PDB entry 7CYF | electron microscopy, 3.15 A resolution | chains A and D of the 6 polymer chains in the assembly

Chain A:
Name: Slr1512 protein
Organism: Synechocystis sp. PCC 6803 substr. Kazusa
UniProt: P73953 (P73953_SYNY3); residues 1-374 here = UniProt positions 1-374
Amino-acid sequence (374 residues; row label = number of the first residue in the row):
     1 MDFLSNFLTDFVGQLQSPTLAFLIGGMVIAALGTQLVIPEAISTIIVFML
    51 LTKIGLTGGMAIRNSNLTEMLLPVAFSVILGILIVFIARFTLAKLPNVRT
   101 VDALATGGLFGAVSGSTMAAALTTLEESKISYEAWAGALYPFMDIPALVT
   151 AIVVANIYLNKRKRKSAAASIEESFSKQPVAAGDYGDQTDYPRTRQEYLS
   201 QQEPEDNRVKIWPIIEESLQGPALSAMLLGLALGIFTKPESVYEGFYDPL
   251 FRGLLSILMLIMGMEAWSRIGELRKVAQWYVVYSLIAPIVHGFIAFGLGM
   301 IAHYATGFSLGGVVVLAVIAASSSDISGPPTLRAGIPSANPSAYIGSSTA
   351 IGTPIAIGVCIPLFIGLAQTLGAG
Unresolved in the structure: 168-207
Metal / ion sites: Na+: Phe-110, Gly-111, Ala-112, Ala-320, Ser-322
What the authors report for this chain:
  - Na+ coordination: Phe-110, Gly-111, Ala-112, Ala-320, Ser-322

Chain D:
Name: Membrane-associated protein slr1513
Organism: Synechocystis sp. PCC 6803 substr. Kazusa
UniProt: P73954 (Y1513_SYNY3); residues 1-110 here = UniProt positions 1-110
Amino-acid sequence (110 residues; row label = number of the first residue in the row):
     1 MAKPANKLVIVTEKILLKKIAKIIDESGAKGYTVMNTGGKGSRNVRSSGQ
    51 PNTSDIEANIKFEILTETREMAEEIADRVAVKYFNDYAGIIYICSAEVLY
   101 GHTFCGPEGC
Unresolved in the structure: 1
Disulfide bonds: Cys-105/Cys-110
Residues lining bound ligands:
  - adenosine monophosphate (AMP), molecule 1: Val-11, Gly-39, Lys-40, Gly-41, Ser-42, Arg-43, Arg-46, Asn-59, Ala-88, Gly-89, Ile-90
  - adenosine monophosphate (AMP), molecule 2: Lys-30, Gly-31, Tyr-32, Thr-33, Glu-63, Ile-64, Leu-65, Thr-103, Phe-104

How chain A and chain D interact:
Residue-residue contacts - 25 pairs, chain A then chain D:
  Val-37(A) with Thr-53(D)
  Ile-38(A) with Ser-54(D)
  Glu-40(A) with Gln-50(D), hydrogen bond; Ser-54(D)
  Ser-43(A) with Pro-51(D)
  Ile-261(A) with Pro-51(D), hydrophobic
  Met-264(A) with Thr-53(D)
  Glu-265(A) with Pro-51(D); Asn-52(D)
  Ser-268(A) with Asn-52(D)
  Arg-269(A) with Val-45(D); Arg-46(D); Asn-52(D), hydrogen bond
  Glu-272(A) with Val-45(D)
  Ile-326(A) with Gly-49(D)
  Pro-330(A) with Gly-49(D)
  Arg-333(A) with Glu-13(D), salt bridge; Ile-15(D); Asp-86(D), hydrogen bond (side chain-backbone); Tyr-87(D), hydrogen bond (backbone-side chain)
  Ala-334(A) with Lys-19(D); Tyr-87(D)
  Pro-337(A) with Asp-86(D)
  Pro-341(A) with Val-45(D), hydrophobic
  Ile-345(A) with Ser-47(D)
Other interface residues (no listed pair), chain A (20 interface residues in all): Pro-39, Pro-329, Ser-338

In short:
Chain A and chain D form an interface of 20 and 14 residues respectively; the contacts include 4 hydrogen
bonds and 1 salt bridge. Among the polar pairs are Arg-333(A)/Glu-13(D), Glu-40(A)/Gln-50(D) and
Arg-269(A)/Asn-52(D). Ligands of chain D: adenosine monophosphate. From the paper: Na+ coordination by
Phe-110(A), Gly-111(A) and Ala-112(A) among others.
Chain A is Slr1512 protein and chain D is Membrane-associated protein slr1513, both from Synechocystis sp. PCC
6803 substr. Kazusa; the structure, Cryo-EM structure of bicarbonate transporter SbtA in complex with PII-like
signaling protein SbtB from Synechocystis sp. ..., was determined by electron microscopy, deposited together
with 7CYE.
